PDB entry 5M64 | electron microscopy, 4.60 A resolution (low resolution: residue-level contacts below are approximate; hydrogen-bond / salt-bridge calls are withheld) | chains M and N of the 17 polymer chains in the assembly

# Chain M
Molecule: DNA-directed RNA polymerase I subunit RPA49
Source organism: Saccharomyces cerevisiae
UniProt: Q01080 (RPA49_YEAST); residues 1-415 here = UniProt positions 1-415
Amino-acid sequence (415 residues; row label = number of the first residue in the row):
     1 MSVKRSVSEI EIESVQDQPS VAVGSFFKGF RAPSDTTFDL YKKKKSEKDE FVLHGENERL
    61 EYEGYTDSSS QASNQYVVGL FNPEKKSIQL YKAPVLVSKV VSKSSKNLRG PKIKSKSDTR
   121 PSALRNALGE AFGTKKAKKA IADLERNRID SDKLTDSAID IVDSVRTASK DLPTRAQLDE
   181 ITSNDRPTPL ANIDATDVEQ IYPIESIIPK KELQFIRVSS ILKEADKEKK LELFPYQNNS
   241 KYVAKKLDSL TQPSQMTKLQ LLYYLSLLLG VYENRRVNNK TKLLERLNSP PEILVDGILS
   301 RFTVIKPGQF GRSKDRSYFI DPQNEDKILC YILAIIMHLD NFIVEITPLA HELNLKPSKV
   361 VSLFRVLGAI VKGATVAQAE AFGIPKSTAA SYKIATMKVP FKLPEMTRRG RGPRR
Disordered / not traced: 1-7, 45-46, 111-181, 404-415
Curated features (UniProtKB/Swiss-Prot):
  - modified residue (Phosphoserine): S34, S151
  - mutagenesis: E325 to D326 (No effect on DNA binding), K356 (K356A: Loss of DNA binding; when associated with A-358), S358 (S358A: Loss of DNA binding; when associated with A-356), K359 (K359A: Loss of DNA binding), R365 (R365A: Loss of DNA binding), K393 (K393A: Loss of DNA binding)

# Chain N
Molecule: DNA-directed RNA polymerase I subunit RPA34
Source organism: Saccharomyces cerevisiae
UniProt: P47006 (RPA34_YEAST); residue numbers follow UniProt; this construct covers 1-233
Amino-acid sequence (233 residues; each row starts with the number of its first residue):
     1 MSKLSKDYVS DSDSDDEVIS NEFSIPDGFK KCKHLKNFPL NGDNKKKAKQ QQVWLIKFPS
    61 NVDISKLKSL PVDFESSTTM TIDKHDYKIM DDTDIESSLT QDNLSNMTLL VPSESKESLK
   121 IASTAKDNAP LQFDKVFSVS ETAKIPAIDY SKVRVPRKDV PKVEGLKLEH FATGYDAEDF
   181 HVAEEVKENK KEPKKRSHHD DEEESSEKKK KKKEKREKRE KKDKKDKKKK HRD
Disordered / not traced: 1-23, 45-48, 95-105, 126-129, 178-233
Curated features (UniProtKB/Swiss-Prot):
  - modified residue (Phosphoserine): S10, S12, S14, S60

# How chain M and chain N interact
Contacting residue pairs (80; chain M residue first):
  S8(M) - L70(N)
  S8(M) - P71(N)
  S8(M) - V72(N)
  E9(M) - P71(N)
  I10(M) - K68(N)
  I10(M) - S69(N)
  I10(M) - L70(N)
  E11(M) - K68(N)
  I12(M) - K68(N)
  I12(M) - L70(N)
  Q16(M) - K36(N)
  Q18(M) - H34(N)
  S20(M) - L35(N)
  S20(M) - K36(N)
  S20(M) - P112(N)
  S20(M) - S118(N)
  V21(M) - F38(N)
  V21(M) - L109(N)
  V21(M) - L110(N)
  V21(M) - P112(N)
  A22(M) - L109(N)
  A22(M) - L110(N)
  V23(M) - T108(N)
  V23(M) - L109(N)
  G24(M) - M107(N)
  G24(M) - T108(N)
  F26(M) - T108(N)
  F27(M) - N106(N)
  K28(M) - N106(N)
  F30(M) - P130(N)
  A32(M) - I121(N)
  A32(M) - P130(N)
  S34(M) - I121(N)
  T37(M) - E117(N)
  F38(M) - L119(N)
  L40(M) - K31(N)
  L40(M) - C32(N)
  Y41(M) - G28(N)
  Y41(M) - F29(N)
  Y41(M) - K30(N)
  Y41(M) - K31(N)
  K42(M) - F29(N)
  K42(M) - K30(N)
  K42(M) - K31(N)
  K42(M) - C32(N)
  K43(M) - G28(N)
  K43(M) - F29(N)
  K43(M) - K30(N)
  K44(M) - F29(N)
  V52(M) - P26(N)
  H54(M) - I25(N)
  S73(M) - S60(N)
  N74(M) - K57(N)
  N74(M) - F58(N)
  Q75(M) - F58(N)
  Y76(M) - I56(N)
  Y76(M) - K57(N)
  V77(M) - W54(N)
  V77(M) - L55(N)
  V77(M) - I56(N)
  V77(M) - F58(N)
  V78(M) - V53(N)
  V78(M) - W54(N)
  G79(M) - Q52(N)
  G79(M) - V53(N)
  G79(M) - W54(N)
  L80(M) - P39(N)
  L80(M) - Q51(N)
  L80(M) - Q52(N)
  L80(M) - V53(N)
  F81(M) - Q50(N)
  F81(M) - Q51(N)
  F81(M) - Q52(N)
  F81(M) - W54(N)
  N82(M) - Q51(N)
  P83(M) - K49(N)
  I88(M) - W54(N)
  I88(M) - L70(N)
  Y91(M) - K36(N)
  Y91(M) - F38(N)
Interface residues without a listed pair, chain M (46 interface residues in all): S14, V15, P19, S25, D39, L90
Interface residues without a listed pair, chain N (43 interface residues in all): N41, I64, L67, S123

# Summary
46 residues of chain M face 43 of chain N across their interface. Curated annotation (UniProt) lists 7
mutagenesis sites on chain M.
Chain M is DNA-directed RNA polymerase I subunit RPA49 and chain N is DNA-directed RNA polymerase I subunit
RPA34, both from Saccharomyces cerevisiae; the structure, RNA Polymerase I elongation complex with A49 tandem
winged helix domain, was determined by electron microscopy, deposited together with 5M5X, 5M5Y and 5M5W.
